PDB entry 6BC9 | X-ray diffraction, 1.80 A resolution | chain A

[Chain A]
Name: Carbonic anhydrase 2
From: Homo sapiens
Notes: EC 4.2.1.1
UniProtKB: P00918 (CAH2_HUMAN); the author numbering skips numbers that UniProt does not, so the offset changes along the chain: 1-125 = UniProt 1-125; 127-261 = UniProt 126-260
Sequence (260 residues; each row starts with the number of its first residue; note: 1 number in that range is skipped by the numbering (no residue carries it; nothing is unmodelled there)):
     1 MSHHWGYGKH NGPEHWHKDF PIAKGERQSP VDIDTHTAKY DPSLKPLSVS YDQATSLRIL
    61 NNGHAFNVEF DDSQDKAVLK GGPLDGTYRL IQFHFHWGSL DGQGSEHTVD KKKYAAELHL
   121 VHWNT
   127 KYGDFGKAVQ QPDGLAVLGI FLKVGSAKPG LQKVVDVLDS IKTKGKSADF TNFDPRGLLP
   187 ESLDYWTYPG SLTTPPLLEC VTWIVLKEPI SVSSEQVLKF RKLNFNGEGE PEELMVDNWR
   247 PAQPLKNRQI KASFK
Not modelled in the structure: 1-3
Curated features (UniProtKB/Swiss-Prot):
  - active site: H64 (Proton donor/acceptor)
  - binding site (Zn(2+)): H94, H96, H119
  - binding site (substrate): T199, T200
  - site: Y7 (Fine-tunes the proton-transfer properties of H-64), N62 (Fine-tunes the proton-transfer properties of H-64), N67 (Fine-tunes the proton-transfer properties of H-64), Q92 (Involved in the binding of some activators, including histamine and L-histidine)
  - modified residue: S2 (N-acetylserine), S166 (Phosphoserine), S173 (Phosphoserine)
Metal / ion sites: Zn2+: H94, H96, H119 (together with Dorzolamide)
Small-molecule neighbours: Dorzolamide (ETS; (4S-trans)-4-(ethylamino)-5,6-dihydro-6-methyl-4H-thieno(2,3-b)thiopyran-2-sulfonamide-7,7-dioxide): W5, N62, H64, N67, Q92, H94, H96, E106, H119, V121, F131, V135, L141, V143, S197, L198, T199, T200, P201, P202, V207, W209

[Overview]
Bound to chain A: Dorzolamide. The Zn2+ site is built by H94, H96 and H119. Curated annotation (UniProt) lists
active-site residue H64, 3 Zn2+-binding residues and substrate-binding residues T199 and T200.
Chain A is Carbonic anhydrase 2 (Homo sapiens); the structure, Joint X-ray/neutron structure of human carbonic
anhydrase II in complex with dorzolamide, was determined by X-ray diffraction (same publication as 6BBS and
6BCC).
